5X2O - chains A and B of the 4 polymer chains in the assembly; structure by X-ray diffraction, 2.60 A resolution.

Chain A:
Molecule: Taste receptor, type 1, member 2a
From: Oryzias latipes
UniProtKB: A0A173M0G2 (A0A173M0G2_ORYLA); residues 20-474 here correspond to UniProt positions 12-466 (UniProt number = residue number - 8)
Amino-acid sequence (461 residues; numbered 20 to 480; the number before each row is that of its first residue):
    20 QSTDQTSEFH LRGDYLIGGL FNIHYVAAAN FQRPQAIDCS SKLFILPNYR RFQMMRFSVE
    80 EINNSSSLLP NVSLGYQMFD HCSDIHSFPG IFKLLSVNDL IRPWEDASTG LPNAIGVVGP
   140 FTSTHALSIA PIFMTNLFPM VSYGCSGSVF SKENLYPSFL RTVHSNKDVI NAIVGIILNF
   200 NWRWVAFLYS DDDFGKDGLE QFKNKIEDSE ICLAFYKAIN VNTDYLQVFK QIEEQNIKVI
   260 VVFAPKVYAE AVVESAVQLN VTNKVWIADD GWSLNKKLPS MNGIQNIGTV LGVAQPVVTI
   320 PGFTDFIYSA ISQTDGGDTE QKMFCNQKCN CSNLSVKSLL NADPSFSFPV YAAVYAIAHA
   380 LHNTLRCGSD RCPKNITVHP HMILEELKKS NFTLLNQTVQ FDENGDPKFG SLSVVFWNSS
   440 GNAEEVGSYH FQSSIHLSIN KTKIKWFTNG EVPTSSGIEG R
Unresolved in the structure: 20-24, 125-129, 332-341, 393-395, 453-455, 467-480
Sequence notes: expression tag (475-480)
Disulfides: Cys58-Cys101, Cys348-Cys350, Cys386-Cys391
Covalently attached groups: N-acetylglucosamine (NAG) linked to Asn83, Asn90, Asn279, Asn349, Asn410, Asn437, Asn459
Metal / ion sites: Na+ site 1: Ile81, Ser84, Leu87, Leu88; Na+ site 2: Tyr175, Phe178, Asn423
Residues lining bound ligands: arginine (ARG): Phe140, Thr141, Ser142, Gly163, Cys164, Ser165, Gly166, Asp211, Phe213, Pro264, Tyr267
Reported in the primary citation:
  - binding site for arginine: Ser142, Gly163, Ser165, Asp211
  - mutagenesis - S165A, S165I: decreased signaling in response to L-amino acids
  - mutagenesis - S165A, S165I: unchanged expression

Chain B:
Molecule: Taste receptor, type 1, member 3
From: Oryzias latipes
UniProtKB: A0A173M094 (A0A173M094_ORYLA); residues 20-491 here correspond to UniProt positions 12-483 (UniProt number = residue number - 8)
Amino-acid sequence (478 residues; row label = number of the first residue in the row):
    20 SPNWFNNIST DLFSMPGDIK LGGLFPIKEQ SNEVSNDLTK LNSVSCDSLN KDGLGRALVM
    80 KYAVEEINAN SQLLPGVKLG YKIYNTCRHS AVIVRPALSF LTEKSNGTLS VECNYTDYET
   140 DMVAVIGPQS SEMVTVIGKL LGFFLMPQIS FGATSDKFSD SLVYPSFFRT VPSDIRQVDA
   200 MVQLIKKFNW NWVAVVGSEE EYGQQGVQQF SKKAEDMGVC VAYQGLIPIY DDPKPAIQTI
   260 INNIQTTEVK VVVVFSLVSP AVSFFEEVIK KNLTGVWIAS SSWAISDKVY SLPNIDSIGT
   320 VIGFIDETET LELLSPFTEV LFKKIHEASP TEKPEDPYNP CPECWSLSPA NVSLVKEESV
   380 QRTAFSVYAA VYTVAHALHK LLECNSAACK WSSSTRLYPW KLLEVLKEFS VNISNTSLKF
   440 DQNGNPNIGY SVIQRIWENQ SLSSVGSYRS ANLSINETLF KWYTNNSEKP ESSGIEGR
Unresolved in the structure: 20, 51-61, 352-358, 491-497
Sequence notes: expression tag (492-497)
Disulfides: Cys65-Cys106, Cys360-Cys363, Cys403-Cys408
Covalently attached groups: N-acetylglucosamine (NAG) linked to Asn26, Asn125, Asn133, Asn370, Asn431, Asn458, Asn475
Residues lining bound ligands: arginine (ARG): Glu48, Arg75, Arg107, Gln148, Ser149, Ser150, Gly171, Ala172, Thr173, Ser174, Tyr221, Leu276, Val277, Ser300, Ser301
Reported in the primary citation:
  - mutagenesis - S300E: unchanged signaling

Chain A / chain B interface:
Contacting residue pairs - 62 pairs, chain A then chain B:
  Ala48(A) - Leu181(B)
  Asn49(A) - Ser180(B)
  Asn49(A) - Leu181(B)
  Phe50(A) - Leu164(B)  hydrophobic
  Phe50(A) - Pro184(B)  hydrophobic
  Gln51(A) - Leu164(B)
  Gln51(A) - Trp419(B)
  Arg52(A) - Thr135(B)
  Arg52(A) - Leu164(B)
  Arg52(A) - Trp419(B)
  Pro53(A) - Asn133(B)
  Pro53(A) - Tyr134(B)  hydrogen bond (backbone-backbone)
  Pro53(A) - Thr135(B)
  Pro53(A) - Phe162(B)
  Pro53(A) - Phe163(B)
  Pro53(A) - Leu164(B)
  Pro53(A) - Trp419(B)
  Gln54(A) - Cys132(B)
  Gln54(A) - Asn133(B)  hydrogen bond
  Gln54(A) - Phe162(B)
  Ala55(A) - Cys132(B)  hydrogen bond (backbone-backbone)
  Asp103(A) - Lys158(B)  salt bridge
  Ile104(A) - Lys158(B)
  Ile104(A) - Phe162(B)
  Ile104(A) - Val182(B)
  His105(A) - Phe162(B)
  Phe107(A) - Lys158(B)
  Phe107(A) - Leu159(B)
  Phe107(A) - Phe162(B)  hydrophobic
  Pro108(A) - Val130(B)
  Pro108(A) - Glu131(B)
  Pro108(A) - Phe162(B)  hydrophobic
  Phe111(A) - Val130(B)
  Phe111(A) - Tyr134(B)
  Phe111(A) - Leu159(B)  hydrophobic
  Phe111(A) - Phe163(B)  hydrophobic
  Lys112(A) - Val130(B)
  Ser115(A) - Val130(B)
  Asp118(A) - Ser129(B)
  Asp118(A) - Val130(B)  hydrogen bond (backbone-backbone)
  Leu119(A) - Thr127(B)
  Leu119(A) - Leu128(B)
  Ile120(A) - Leu128(B)  hydrogen bond (backbone-backbone)
  Pro122(A) - Arg114(B)  hydrogen bond (backbone-side chain)
  Pro122(A) - Leu117(B)  hydrophobic
  Trp123(A) - Tyr103(B)  hydrophobic
  Trp123(A) - Arg114(B)
  Trp123(A) - Pro115(B)  hydrophobic
  Trp123(A) - Ser118(B)
  Glu124(A) - Arg114(B)  hydrogen bond (backbone-side chain)
  Thr143(A) - Lys158(B)
  Ser147(A) - Lys158(B)
  Pro150(A) - Val155(B)  hydrophobic
  Thr154(A) - Ala110(B)
  Thr154(A) - Val113(B)
  Thr154(A) - Arg114(B)
  Asn155(A) - Arg114(B)  hydrogen bond
  Lys171(A) - Glu218(B)  salt bridge
  Asn173(A) - Tyr249(B)
  Phe343(A) - Val130(B)  hydrophobic
  Phe343(A) - Cys132(B)  hydrophobic
  Cys344(A) - Cys132(B)  disulfide
Also at the interface, not in a pair above, chain A (38 interface residues in all): Ala47, Arg121, Leu146, Ile151, Leu174, Asp212, Glu219
Also at the interface, not in a pair above, chain B (36 interface residues in all): Ser109, Thr121, Glu151, Thr154, Gly161, Lys176, Gln227
Cross-chain cystine bridges: Cys344(A)-Cys132(B)
From the paper, about this interface:
  - specific contacts: Cys344(A)-Cys132(B)

Summary:
Chain A and chain B form an interface of 38 and 36 residues respectively; the contacts include 1 disulfide
bond, 8 hydrogen bonds and 2 salt bridges. Among the polar pairs are Asp103(A)-Lys158(B), Lys171(A)-Glu218(B)
and Gln54(A)-Asn133(B). The authors report a contact between Cys344(A) and Cys132(B). The paper reports a
binding site for arginine at Ser142(A), Gly163(A) and Ser165(A) among others; S165A and S165I of chain A
reduce signaling in response to L-amino acids.
Here chain A is Taste receptor, type 1, member 2a and chain B is Taste receptor, type 1, member 3, both from
Oryzias latipes. Entry 5X2O (Crystal structure of the medaka fish taste receptor T1r2a-T1r3 ligand binding
domains in complex with L-arginine) was determined by X-ray diffraction together with 5X2P and 5X2Q from the
same study.
